Entry 4J8U (X-ray diffraction, 2.38 A resolution); this record covers chains B and J of the 10 polymer chains in the assembly.

[Chain B]
Name: Histone H4
From: Xenopus laevis
Reference sequence: P62799 (H4_XENLA); residues 1-102 here correspond to UniProt positions 2-103 (UniProt number = residue number + 1)
Chain sequence (102 residues; numbered 1 to 102; the number before each row is that of its first residue):
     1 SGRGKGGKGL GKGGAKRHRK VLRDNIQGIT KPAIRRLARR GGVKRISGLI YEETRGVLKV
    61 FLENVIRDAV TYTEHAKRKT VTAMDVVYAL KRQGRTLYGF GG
Unresolved in the structure: 1-20
Residues lining bound ligands: ELJ (chlorido(eta-6-p-cymene)(N-phenyl-2-pyridinecarbothioamide)osmium(II)): Met84, Tyr88, Gly102
UniProt features mapped onto this chain:
  - DNA-binding region: Lys16 to Lys20
  - modified residue: Ser1 (N-acetylserine), Arg3 (Asymmetric dimethylarginine), Lys5 (N6-(2-hydroxyisobutyryl)lysine), Lys8 (N6-(2-hydroxyisobutyryl)lysine), Lys12 (N6-(2-hydroxyisobutyryl)lysine), Lys16 (N6-(2-hydroxyisobutyryl)lysine), Lys20 (N6,N6,N6-trimethyllysine), Lys31 (N6-(2-hydroxyisobutyryl)lysine), Lys44 (N6-(2-hydroxyisobutyryl)lysine), Ser47 (Phosphoserine), Tyr51 (Phosphotyrosine), Lys59 (N6-(2-hydroxyisobutyryl)lysine), Lys77 (N6-(2-hydroxyisobutyryl)lysine), Lys79 (N6-(2-hydroxyisobutyryl)lysine), Tyr88 (Phosphotyrosine), Lys91 (N6-(2-hydroxyisobutyryl)lysine)
  - cross-link (Glycyl lysine isopeptide (Lys-Gly)): Lys31 (interchain with G-Cter in UFM1), Lys91 (interchain with G-Cter in ubiquitin)

[Chain J]
Molecule: 145-nt DNA strand
Sequence (145 nucleotides; numbered -72 to 72; the number before each row is that of its first residue; numbers below 1 keep their minus sign (DA-72 is residue -72)):
   -72 ATCAATATCC ACCTGCAGAT ACTACCAAAA GTGTATTTGG AAACTGCTCC ATCAAAAGGC
   -12 ATGTTCAGCT GATTCAGCTG AACATGCCTT TTGATGGAGC AGTTTCCAAA TACACTTTTG
    48 GTAGTATCTG CAGGTGGATA TTGAT

[Chain B / chain J interface]
Pairs across the interface (14):
  Val21(B) - DT16(J)  phosphate contact
  Arg23(B) - DT16(J)  phosphate contact
  Arg23(B) - DT17(J)  salt bridge to the phosphate
  Arg35(B) - DA8(J)  salt bridge to the phosphate
  Arg45(B) - DG7(J)  sugar contact
  Arg45(B) - DA8(J)  phosphate contact
  Ile46(B) - DG7(J)  sugar contact
  Ile46(B) - DA8(J)  hydrogen bond to the phosphate
  Ser47(B) - DG7(J)  phosphate contact
  Gly48(B) - DG7(J)  hydrogen bond to the phosphate
  Arg78(B) - DC27(J)  phosphate contact
  Lys79(B) - DG26(J)  salt bridge to the phosphate
  Lys79(B) - DC27(J)  hydrogen bond to the phosphate
  Thr80(B) - DC27(J)  hydrogen bond to the phosphate
Other interface residues (no listed pair), chain B (13 interface residues in all): Lys44, Tyr51, Lys77
Other interface residues (no listed pair), chain J (9 interface residues in all): DT6, DA9, DA28

[Summary]
13 residues of chain B face 9 of chain J across their interface; the contacts include 4 hydrogen bonds and 3
salt bridges. Among the polar pairs are Ile46(B)-DA8(J), Gly48(B)-DG7(J) and Lys79(B)-DC27(J). Chain B binds
compound ELJ.
Chain B is Histone H4 (Xenopus laevis) and chain J is a 145-nt DNA strand; the structure, X-ray structure of
NCP145 with chlorido(eta-6-p-cymene)(N-phenyl-2-pyridinecarbothioamide)osmium(II), was determined by X-ray
diffraction together with 4J8V, 4J8X and 4J8W from the same study.
